PDB entry 1OLC | X-ray diffraction, 2.10 A resolution | chains A and B

# Chain A
Name: Oligo-peptide binding protein
Source organism: Salmonella typhimurium
UniProt: P06202 (OPPA_SALTY); residues 1-517 here correspond to UniProt positions 26-542 (UniProt number = residue number + 25)
Sequence (517 residues; numbered 1 to 517; the number before each row is that of its first residue):
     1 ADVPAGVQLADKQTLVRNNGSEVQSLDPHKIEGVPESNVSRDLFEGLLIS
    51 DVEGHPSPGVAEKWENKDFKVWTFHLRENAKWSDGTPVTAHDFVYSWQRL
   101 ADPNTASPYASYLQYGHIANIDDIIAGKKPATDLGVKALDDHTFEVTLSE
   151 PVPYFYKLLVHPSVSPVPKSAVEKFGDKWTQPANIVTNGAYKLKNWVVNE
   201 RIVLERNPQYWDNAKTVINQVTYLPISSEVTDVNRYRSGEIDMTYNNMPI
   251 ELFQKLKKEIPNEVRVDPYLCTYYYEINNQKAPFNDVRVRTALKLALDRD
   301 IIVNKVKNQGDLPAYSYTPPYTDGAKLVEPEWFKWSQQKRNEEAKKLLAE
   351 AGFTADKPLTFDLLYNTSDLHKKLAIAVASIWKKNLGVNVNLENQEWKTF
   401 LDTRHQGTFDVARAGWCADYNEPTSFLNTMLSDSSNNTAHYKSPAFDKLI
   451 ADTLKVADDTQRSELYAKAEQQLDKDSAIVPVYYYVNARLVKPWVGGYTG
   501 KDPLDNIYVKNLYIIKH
Disulfide bonds: C271-C417
Small-molecule neighbours:
  - uranyl (vi) ion (IUM), molecule 1: F69, P153, D459
  - uranyl (vi) ion (IUM), molecule 2: V230, E251, D369, K372, K373
  - uranyl (vi) ion (IUM), molecule 3: K281, T360, F361, D362, D410
From the paper describing this entry:
  - binding site for Lys-lys-lys-ala (chain B): H371, R413, D419
  - specificity-determining residues: K307, R404, R413 (proposed by the authors, not directly observed)

# Chain B
Name: Lys-lys-lys-ala
Sequence (4 residues; each row starts with the number of its first residue):
     1 KKKA

# Interface between chain A and chain B
Residue-residue contacts (35; chain A residue first):
  E32(A) - K1(B)
  E32(A) - K2(B)  salt bridge
  G33(A) - K2(B)
  V34(A) - K1(B)
  V34(A) - K2(B)  hydrogen bond (backbone-backbone)
  V34(A) - K3(B)
  P35(A) - A4(B)  hydrophobic
  S37(A) - K1(B)
  Y109(A) - K1(B)  hydrogen bond (side chain-backbone)
  Y245(A) - K3(B)  hydrogen bond
  Y245(A) - A4(B)  hydrogen bond (side chain-backbone)
  N246(A) - K3(B)  hydrogen bond
  N247(A) - K3(B)  hydrogen bond
  N247(A) - A4(B)  hydrogen bond (side chain-backbone)
  Y269(A) - K3(B)
  N366(A) - A4(B)  hydrogen bond (side chain-backbone)
  H371(A) - A4(B)  hydrogen bond (side chain-backbone)
  W397(A) - K2(B)
  W397(A) - K3(B)
  W397(A) - A4(B)
  L401(A) - K2(B)
  R404(A) - K2(B)
  R413(A) - K3(B)  hydrogen bond (side chain-backbone)
  R413(A) - A4(B)
  G415(A) - K2(B)
  G415(A) - K3(B)  hydrogen bond (backbone-backbone)
  W416(A) - K1(B)
  W416(A) - K2(B)
  C417(A) - K1(B)  hydrogen bond (backbone-backbone)
  C417(A) - K3(B)
  A418(A) - K1(B)  hydrogen bond (backbone-side chain)
  D419(A) - K1(B)  salt bridge
  N436(A) - K2(B)  hydrogen bond (backbone-side chain)
  T438(A) - K2(B)  hydrogen bond
  Y485(A) - K3(B)
Also at the interface, not in a pair above, chain A (27 interface residues in all): S21, H161, N506
Interface features reported in the paper:
  - residue pairs: H371(A)-A4(B), R413(A)-K3(B) (hydrogen bond), D419(A)-K1(B)
  - interface residues, chain A: E32(A), G415(A)

# Summary
Chain A and chain B form an interface of 27 and 4 residues respectively; the contacts include 15 hydrogen
bonds and 2 salt bridges. Among the polar pairs are E32(A)-K2(B), D419(A)-K1(B) and Y109(A)-K1(B). The authors
report contacts between H371(A) and A4(B) and D419(A) and K1(B); a hydrogen bond between R413(A) and K3(B).
The paper reports a binding site for Lys-lys-lys-ala (chain B) at H371(A), R413(A) and D419(A); interface
residues E32(A) and G415(A).
Here chain A is Oligo-peptide binding protein (Salmonella typhimurium) and chain B is Lys-lys-lys-ala. Entry
1OLC (Oligo-peptide binding protein (oppa) complexed with lys-lys-lys-ala) was determined by X-ray diffraction
together with 2OLB from the same study.
